PDB entry 2IHT | X-ray diffraction, 2.00 A resolution | chains C and D of the 4 polymer chains in the assembly

[Chain C (and D)]
Protein: Carboxyethylarginine synthase
Organism: Streptomyces clavuligerus
Notes: EC 2.5.1.66; chain D of this document is another copy of the same molecule, construct and numbering; everything in this record applies to it too
UniProt: Q9LCV9 (Q9LCV9_STRCL); residues 1-573 here = UniProt positions 1-573
Sequence (573 residues; numbered 1 to 573; the number before each row is that of its first residue):
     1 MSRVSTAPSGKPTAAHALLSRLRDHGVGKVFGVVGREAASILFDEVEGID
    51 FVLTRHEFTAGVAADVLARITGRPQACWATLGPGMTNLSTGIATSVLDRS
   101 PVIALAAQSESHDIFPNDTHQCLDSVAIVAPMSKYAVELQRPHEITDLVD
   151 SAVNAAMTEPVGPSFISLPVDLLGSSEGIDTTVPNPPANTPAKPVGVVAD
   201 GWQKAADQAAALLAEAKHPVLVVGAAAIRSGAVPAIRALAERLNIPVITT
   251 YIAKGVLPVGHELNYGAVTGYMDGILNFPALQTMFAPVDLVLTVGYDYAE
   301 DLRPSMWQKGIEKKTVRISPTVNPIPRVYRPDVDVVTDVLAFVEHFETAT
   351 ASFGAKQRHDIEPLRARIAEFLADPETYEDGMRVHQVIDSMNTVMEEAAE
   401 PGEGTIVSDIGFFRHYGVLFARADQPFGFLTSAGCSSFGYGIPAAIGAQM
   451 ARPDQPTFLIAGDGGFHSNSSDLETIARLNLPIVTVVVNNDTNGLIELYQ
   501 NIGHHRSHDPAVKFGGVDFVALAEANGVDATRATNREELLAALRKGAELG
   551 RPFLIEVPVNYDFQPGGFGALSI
Disordered / not traced: 1-10, 181-184
Modified / non-standard residues: Mse1 (selenomethionine); Mse85, Mse132, Mse157, Mse272, Mse284, Mse306, Mse382, Mse391, Mse395, Mse450 (selenomethionine; parent Met)
Construct notes: modified residue (1, 85, 132, 157, 272, 284, 306, 382, 391, 395, 450)
Metal / ion sites: Mg2+: D463, N490, T492 (together with thiamine diphosphate)
Small-molecule neighbours:
  - thiamine diphosphate (TPP), molecule 1: V33, V34, G35, E57, T80, P83, G84, N87, Q121
  - thiamine diphosphate (TPP), molecule 2: I410, G411, F412, F413, S436, S437, F438, G462, D463, G464, G465, N490, T492, N493, G494, L495, I496, Y561
Curated features (UniProtKB/Swiss-Prot):
  - binding site (substrate): Y271, D301, R414, H415, L571
  - binding site (thiamine diphosphate): I410 to F413, S436 to F438, G464, G465, N490 to L495, Y561
  - binding site (Mg(2+)): D463, N490, T492

[How chain C and chain D interact]
Pairs across the interface (183; chain C residue first):
  V33(C) - F438(D)  hydrophobic
  V34(C) - I496(D)
  V34(C) - A511(D)  hydrophobic
  G35(C) - I496(D)
  R36(C) - I496(D)
  R36(C) - Y499(D)
  A38(C) - I496(D)  hydrophobic
  A38(C) - Q500(D)
  A38(C) - H504(D)  hydrogen bond (backbone-side chain)
  A39(C) - Y499(D)
  A39(C) - G503(D)
  A39(C) - H504(D)  hydrogen bond (backbone-side chain)
  S40(C) - H504(D)
  I41(C) - H504(D)
  L42(C) - Q500(D)
  L42(C) - H504(D)
  L42(C) - R506(D)
  L42(C) - H508(D)
  F43(C) - H508(D)
  D44(C) - R506(D)  salt bridge
  D44(C) - H508(D)
  F51(C) - P510(D)
  F51(C) - A511(D)  hydrophobic
  L53(C) - P510(D)
  L53(C) - A511(D)
  L53(C) - V512(D)
  L53(C) - K513(D)
  L53(C) - F514(D)  hydrophobic
  R55(C) - F438(D)
  R55(C) - D463(D)  hydrogen bond (side chain-backbone)
  R55(C) - G464(D)
  R55(C) - H467(D)
  R55(C) - S468(D)
  R55(C) - F514(D)
  R55(C) - V517(D)
  H56(C) - S468(D)
  E57(C) - F438(D)
  P83(C) - T90(D)
  P83(C) - C435(D)
  P83(C) - S437(D)
  T86(C) - T86(D)
  T86(C) - S89(D)
  T86(C) - T90(D)  hydrogen bond
  T86(C) - Mse132(D)
  N87(C) - T90(D)  hydrogen bond
  S89(C) - T86(D)
  T90(C) - P83(D)
  T90(C) - T86(D)  hydrogen bond
  T90(C) - N87(D)  hydrogen bond
  A93(C) - L123(D)  hydrophobic
  V96(C) - N117(D)
  L97(C) - N117(D)
  L97(C) - T119(D)
  L97(C) - Q121(D)
  L97(C) - C122(D)
  L97(C) - L123(D)  hydrophobic
  R99(C) - N117(D)  hydrogen bond (side chain-backbone)
  R99(C) - D118(D)  salt bridge
  H112(C) - R327(D)  hydrogen bond (backbone-side chain)
  D113(C) - Y298(D)  hydrogen bond
  D113(C) - V328(D)
  F115(C) - I325(D)  hydrophobic
  F115(C) - R327(D)
  N117(C) - V96(D)
  N117(C) - L97(D)
  N117(C) - R99(D)  hydrogen bond (backbone-side chain)
  N117(C) - P131(D)  hydrogen bond (side chain-backbone)
  D118(C) - R99(D)  salt bridge
  D118(C) - Y298(D)
  D118(C) - A299(D)  hydrogen bond (backbone-backbone)
  D118(C) - P324(D)
  T119(C) - L97(D)
  T119(C) - Y298(D)
  H120(C) - A299(D)
  H120(C) - D301(D)  salt bridge
  H120(C) - A433(D)  hydrogen bond (side chain-backbone)
  H120(C) - G434(D)  hydrogen bond (side chain-backbone)
  H120(C) - S436(D)
  Q121(C) - L97(D)
  Q121(C) - G434(D)  hydrogen bond (backbone-backbone)
  Q121(C) - C435(D)  hydrogen bond (side chain-backbone)
  Q121(C) - S436(D)  hydrogen bond (side chain-backbone)
  L123(C) - A93(D)  hydrophobic
  L123(C) - L97(D)  hydrophobic
  A127(C) - A127(D)
  A127(C) - P131(D)  hydrophobic
  I128(C) - I128(D)
  I128(C) - P131(D)  hydrophobic
  I128(C) - Mse132(D)  hydrophobic
  P131(C) - N117(D)  hydrogen bond (backbone-side chain)
  P131(C) - A127(D)  hydrophobic
  P131(C) - I128(D)  hydrophobic
  Mse132(C) - I128(D)  hydrophobic
  Y298(C) - D113(D)  hydrogen bond
  Y298(C) - D118(D)
  Y298(C) - T119(D)
  A299(C) - D118(D)  hydrogen bond (backbone-backbone)
  A299(C) - H120(D)
  D301(C) - H120(D)  salt bridge
  R303(C) - D113(D)  salt bridge
  R303(C) - H120(D)
  P324(C) - D118(D)
  I325(C) - F115(D)  hydrophobic
  R327(C) - H112(D)  hydrogen bond (side chain-backbone)
  R327(C) - F115(D)
  V328(C) - D113(D)
  A433(C) - H120(D)  hydrogen bond (backbone-side chain)
  G434(C) - H120(D)  hydrogen bond (backbone-side chain)
  G434(C) - Q121(D)  hydrogen bond (backbone-backbone)
  C435(C) - P83(D)
  C435(C) - Q121(D)  hydrogen bond (backbone-side chain)
  S436(C) - H120(D)
  S436(C) - Q121(D)  hydrogen bond (backbone-side chain)
  S437(C) - P83(D)
  F438(C) - V33(D)  hydrophobic
  F438(C) - R55(D)
  F438(C) - E57(D)
  D463(C) - R55(D)  hydrogen bond (backbone-side chain)
  G464(C) - R55(D)
  H467(C) - R55(D)
  H467(C) - S471(D)  hydrogen bond (backbone-side chain)
  H467(C) - N526(D)  hydrogen bond
  S468(C) - R55(D)
  S468(C) - H56(D)
  S470(C) - S471(D)  hydrogen bond
  S471(C) - H467(D)  hydrogen bond (side chain-backbone)
  S471(C) - S470(D)  hydrogen bond
  E474(C) - F514(D)
  E474(C) - G515(D)  hydrogen bond (side chain-backbone)
  E474(C) - V517(D)
  R478(C) - K513(D)
  R478(C) - F514(D)
  R478(C) - G515(D)
  I496(C) - V34(D)
  I496(C) - G35(D)
  I496(C) - R36(D)
  I496(C) - A38(D)  hydrophobic
  Y499(C) - R36(D)
  Y499(C) - A39(D)
  Q500(C) - A38(D)
  Q500(C) - L42(D)
  G503(C) - A39(D)
  H504(C) - A38(D)  hydrogen bond (side chain-backbone)
  H504(C) - A39(D)  hydrogen bond (side chain-backbone)
  H504(C) - S40(D)
  H504(C) - I41(D)
  H504(C) - L42(D)
  R506(C) - L42(D)
  R506(C) - D44(D)  salt bridge
  H508(C) - L42(D)
  H508(C) - F43(D)
  H508(C) - D44(D)
  P510(C) - F51(D)
  P510(C) - L53(D)
  A511(C) - V34(D)  hydrophobic
  A511(C) - F51(D)  hydrophobic
  A511(C) - L53(D)
  V512(C) - L53(D)
  K513(C) - L53(D)
  K513(C) - R478(D)
  F514(C) - L53(D)  hydrophobic
  F514(C) - R55(D)
  F514(C) - E474(D)
  F514(C) - R478(D)
  G515(C) - E474(D)  hydrogen bond (backbone-side chain)
  G515(C) - R478(D)
  V517(C) - R55(D)
  V517(C) - E474(D)
  V517(C) - A525(D)
  D518(C) - A525(D)  hydrogen bond (backbone-backbone)
  A521(C) - A525(D)  hydrophobic
  L522(C) - L522(D)  hydrophobic
  L522(C) - A525(D)
  L522(C) - N526(D)
  A525(C) - V517(D)
  A525(C) - D518(D)  hydrogen bond (backbone-backbone)
  A525(C) - A521(D)  hydrophobic
  A525(C) - L522(D)
  N526(C) - H467(D)  hydrogen bond
  N526(C) - L522(D)
  I573(C) - E110(D)
  I573(C) - H112(D)  hydrogen bond (backbone-side chain)
  I573(C) - D113(D)
Other interface residues (no listed pair), chain C (87 interface residues in all): E45, T54, C122, D124, N493, S507, G516
Other interface residues (no listed pair), chain D (87 interface residues in all): E45, T54, D124, R414, N493, S507, G516

[In short]
Chain C and chain D each contribute 87 residues to their interface; the contacts include 41 hydrogen bonds and
7 salt bridges. Polar contacts include D44(C)-R506(D), R99(C)-D118(D) and H120(C)-D301(D). Ligands of chain C:
thiamine diphosphate.
Both chains are Carboxyethylarginine synthase (Streptomyces clavuligerus). Entry 2IHT (Carboxyethylarginine
synthase from Streptomyces clavuligerus: SeMet structure) was determined by X-ray diffraction together with
2IHU and 2IHV from the same study.
